2AGI - chains X and A; structure by X-ray diffraction, 1.14 A resolution.

# Chain X
Name: beta-trypsin
Source organism: Bos taurus
Notes: EC 3.4.21.4
UniProt: P00760 (TRY1_BOVIN); residues 16-238 here correspond to UniProt positions 21-243 (UniProt number = residue number + 5)
Sequence (223 residues; numbered 16 to 245 plus 3 insertion-coded residues; 10 numbers in that range are skipped by the numbering (no residue carries them; nothing is unmodelled there); the number before each row is that of its first residue):
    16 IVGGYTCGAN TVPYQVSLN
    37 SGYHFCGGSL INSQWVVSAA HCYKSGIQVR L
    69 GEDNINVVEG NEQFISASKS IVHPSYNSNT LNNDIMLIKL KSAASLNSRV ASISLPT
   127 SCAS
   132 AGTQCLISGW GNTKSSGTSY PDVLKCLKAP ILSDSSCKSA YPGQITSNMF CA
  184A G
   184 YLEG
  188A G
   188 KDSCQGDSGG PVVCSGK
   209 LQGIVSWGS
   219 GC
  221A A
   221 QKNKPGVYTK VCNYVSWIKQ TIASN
Cystine bridges: Cys22-Cys157, Cys42-Cys58, Cys128-Cys232, Cys136-Cys201, Cys168-Cys182, Cys191-Cys220
Ion coordination: Ca2+: Glu70, Asn72, Val75, Glu80
Swiss-Prot annotation at these positions:
  - active site (Charge relay system): Asp102, Ser195
  - binding site (Ca(2+)): Glu70, Asn72, Val75, Glu80
  - binding site (substrate): Asp189, Ser190, Gln192, Gly193, Ser195
From the paper describing this entry:
  - catalytic residues: His57
  - binding site for leupeptin (chain A): His57
  - conformationally variable residues: Ser195
  - contacts within the chain: His57-Asp102 (hydrogen bond)

# Chain A
Name: leupeptin
Sequence (4 residues; numbered 0 to 3; the number before each row is that of its first residue; numbering starts at 0):
     0 XLLX
Modified positions: ACE (acetyl group) at position 0; AR7 (amino{[(4S)-4-amino-5,5-dihydroxypentyl]amino}methaniminium) at position 3

# Interface between chain X and chain A
Contacting residue pairs - 24 pairs, chain X then chain A:
  His57(X) - Leu2(A)
  His57(X) - AR7_3(A)  hydrogen bond (side chain-backbone)
  Leu99(X) - Leu2(A)  hydrophobic
  Gln175(X) - Leu1(A)
  Asp189(X) - AR7_3(A)
  Ser190(X) - AR7_3(A)
  Cys191(X) - AR7_3(A)
  Gln192(X) - ACE_0(A)
  Gln192(X) - Leu2(A)  hydrogen bond (side chain-backbone)
  Gln192(X) - AR7_3(A)
  Gly193(X) - AR7_3(A)  hydrogen bond (backbone-backbone)
  Asp194(X) - AR7_3(A)
  Ser195(X) - AR7_3(A)  hydrogen bond (side chain-backbone)
  Val213(X) - AR7_3(A)
  Ser214(X) - Leu2(A)
  Ser214(X) - AR7_3(A)  hydrogen bond (backbone-backbone)
  Trp215(X) - Leu1(A)
  Trp215(X) - AR7_3(A)
  Gly216(X) - Leu1(A)  hydrogen bond (backbone-backbone)
  Gly216(X) - AR7_3(A)
  Ser217(X) - Leu1(A)
  Gly219(X) - AR7_3(A)
  Cys220(X) - AR7_3(A)
  Gly226(X) - AR7_3(A)
Interface residues without a listed pair, chain X (19 interface residues in all): Tyr228

# Overview
The interface between chain X and chain A involves 19 residues on one side and 4 on the other, with 6 hydrogen
bonds. Polar contacts include His57(X)-AR7_3(A), Gln192(X)-Leu2(A) and Ser195(X)-AR7_3(A). From the paper: the
catalytic residue His57(X); a binding site for leupeptin (chain A) at His57(X).
Here chain X is beta-trypsin (Bos taurus) and chain A is leupeptin. Entry 2AGI (The leupeptin-trypsin covalent
complex at 1.14 A resolution) was determined by X-ray diffraction together with 2AGE, 2AGG and 2AH4 from the
same study.
